9N5B - chains B and J of the 13 polymer chains in the assembly; structure by X-ray diffraction, 3.10 A resolution.

# Chain B
Protein: DNA-directed RNA polymerase II subunit RPB2
Organism: Saccharomyces cerevisiae S288C
Notes: EC 2.7.7.6
Reference sequence: P08518 (RPB2_YEAST); residue numbers follow UniProt; this construct covers 1-1224
Sequence (1224 residues; each row starts with the number of its first residue):
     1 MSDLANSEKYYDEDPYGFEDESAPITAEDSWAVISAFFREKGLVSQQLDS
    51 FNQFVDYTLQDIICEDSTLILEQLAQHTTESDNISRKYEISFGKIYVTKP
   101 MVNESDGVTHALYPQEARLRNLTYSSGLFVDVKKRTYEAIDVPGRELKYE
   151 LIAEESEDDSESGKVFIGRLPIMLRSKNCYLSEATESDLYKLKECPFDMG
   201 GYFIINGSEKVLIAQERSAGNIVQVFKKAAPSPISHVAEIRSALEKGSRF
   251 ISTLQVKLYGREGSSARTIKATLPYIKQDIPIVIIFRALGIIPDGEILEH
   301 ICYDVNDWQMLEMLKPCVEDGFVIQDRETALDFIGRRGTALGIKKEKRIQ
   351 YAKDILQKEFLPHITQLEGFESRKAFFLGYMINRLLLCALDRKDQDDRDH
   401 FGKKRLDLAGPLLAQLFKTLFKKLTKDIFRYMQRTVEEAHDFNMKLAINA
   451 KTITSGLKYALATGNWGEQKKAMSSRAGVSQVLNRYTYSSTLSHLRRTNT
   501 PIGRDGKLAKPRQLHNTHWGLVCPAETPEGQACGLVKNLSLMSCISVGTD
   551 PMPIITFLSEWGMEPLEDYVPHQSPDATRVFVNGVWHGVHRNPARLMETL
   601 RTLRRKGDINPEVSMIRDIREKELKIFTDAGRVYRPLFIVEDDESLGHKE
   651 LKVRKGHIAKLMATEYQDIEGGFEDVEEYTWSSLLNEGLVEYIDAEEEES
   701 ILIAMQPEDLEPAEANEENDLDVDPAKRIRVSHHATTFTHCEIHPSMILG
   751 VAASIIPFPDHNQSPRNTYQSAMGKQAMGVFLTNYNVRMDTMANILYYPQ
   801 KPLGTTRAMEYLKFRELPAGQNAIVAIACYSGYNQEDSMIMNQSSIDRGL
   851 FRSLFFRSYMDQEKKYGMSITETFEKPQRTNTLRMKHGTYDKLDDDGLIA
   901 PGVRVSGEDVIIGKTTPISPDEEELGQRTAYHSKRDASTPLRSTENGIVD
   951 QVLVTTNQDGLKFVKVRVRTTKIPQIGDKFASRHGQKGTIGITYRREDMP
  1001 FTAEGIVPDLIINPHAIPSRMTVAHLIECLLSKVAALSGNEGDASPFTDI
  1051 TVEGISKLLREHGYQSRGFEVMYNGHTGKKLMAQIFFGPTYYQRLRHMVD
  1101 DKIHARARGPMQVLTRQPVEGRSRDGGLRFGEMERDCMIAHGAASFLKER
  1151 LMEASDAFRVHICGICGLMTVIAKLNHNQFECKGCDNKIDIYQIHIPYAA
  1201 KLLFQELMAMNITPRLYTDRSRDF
Not modelled in the structure: 1-19, 74-85, 139-161, 338-344, 439-445, 503-508, 644-646, 669-675, 715-720, 920-929, 1222-1224
Ion coordination: Zn2+: Cys-1163, Cys-1166, Cys-1182

# Chain J
Protein: DNA-directed RNA polymerases I, II, and III subunit RPABC5
Organism: Saccharomyces cerevisiae S288C
Reference sequence: P22139 (RPAB5_YEAST); numbering as in UniProt (aligned over 1-70)
Sequence (70 residues; numbered 1 to 70; the number before each row is that of its first residue):
     1 MIVPVRCFSCGKVVGDKWESYLNLLQEDELDEGTALSRLGLKRYCCRRMI
    51 LTHVDLIEKFLRYNPLEKRD
Not modelled in the structure: 66-70
Ion coordination: Zn2+: Cys-7, Cys-10, Cys-45, Cys-46
Curated features (UniProtKB/Swiss-Prot):
  - binding site (Zn(2+)): Cys-7, Cys-10, Cys-45, Cys-46
  - cross-link: Lys-59 (Glycyl lysine isopeptide (Lys-Gly) (interchain with G-Cter in ubiquitin))

# How chain B and chain J interact
Contacting residue pairs - 73 pairs, chain B then chain J:
  Glu-186(B) / Arg-62(J)  salt bridge
  Tyr-190(B) / Lys-59(J)
  Tyr-190(B) / Arg-62(J)
  Tyr-190(B) / Tyr-63(J)
  Cys-195(B) / Tyr-63(J)
  Phe-197(B) / Lys-59(J)
  Val-780(B) / Leu-56(J)  hydrophobic
  Thr-783(B) / Phe-60(J)
  Thr-783(B) / Tyr-63(J)  hydrogen bond
  Asn-784(B) / Tyr-63(J)  hydrogen bond (backbone-side chain)
  Tyr-785(B) / Met-1(J)  hydrogen bond
  Tyr-785(B) / Phe-60(J)  hydrophobic
  Ile-795(B) / Met-1(J)  hydrophobic
  Leu-796(B) / Met-1(J)
  Tyr-797(B) / Met-1(J)  hydrogen bond (backbone-backbone)
  Tyr-798(B) / Met-1(J)
  Tyr-798(B) / Ile-2(J)
  Tyr-798(B) / Pro-4(J)  hydrophobic
  Pro-799(B) / Met-1(J)
  Pro-799(B) / Val-54(J)
  Pro-799(B) / Leu-56(J)  hydrophobic
  Gln-800(B) / Arg-48(J)  hydrogen bond (side chain-backbone)
  Gln-800(B) / Met-49(J)
  Gln-800(B) / Thr-52(J)
  Lys-801(B) / Leu-51(J)
  Lys-801(B) / Thr-52(J)  hydrogen bond (backbone-backbone)
  Lys-801(B) / Val-54(J)
  Leu-803(B) / Leu-51(J)  hydrophobic
  Leu-803(B) / Thr-52(J)
  Arg-815(B) / Val-54(J)
  Glu-816(B) / Val-54(J)
  Glu-816(B) / Leu-56(J)
  Leu-817(B) / Leu-56(J)  hydrophobic
  Pro-818(B) / Val-54(J)  hydrophobic
  Gln-821(B) / Phe-8(J)
  Asn-822(B) / Arg-48(J)  hydrogen bond (backbone-side chain)
  Asn-822(B) / Thr-52(J)
  Ala-823(B) / Arg-48(J)
  Ile-824(B) / Ser-9(J)
  Ile-824(B) / Tyr-44(J)  hydrophobic
  Ile-824(B) / Arg-48(J)
  Asn-842(B) / Ser-9(J)
  Ser-845(B) / Phe-8(J)  hydrogen bond (side chain-backbone)
  Ser-845(B) / Ser-9(J)
  Arg-848(B) / Cys-7(J)
  Arg-848(B) / Phe-8(J)  hydrogen bond (side chain-backbone)
  Arg-848(B) / Ser-9(J)  hydrogen bond (side chain-backbone)
  Arg-848(B) / Cys-10(J)
  Arg-848(B) / Gly-11(J)
  Gly-849(B) / Phe-8(J)
  Leu-850(B) / Phe-8(J)  hydrophobic
  Arg-996(B) / Ser-9(J)
  Arg-996(B) / Cys-10(J)
  Glu-1004(B) / Arg-43(J)
  Ile-1006(B) / Arg-43(J)
  Ile-1006(B) / Tyr-44(J)  hydrophobic
  Ile-1006(B) / Cys-45(J)  hydrophobic
  Val-1007(B) / Ser-9(J)
  Asp-1009(B) / Phe-8(J)
  Asp-1009(B) / Ser-9(J)  hydrogen bond
  Asp-1009(B) / Arg-48(J)  salt bridge
  Lys-1033(B) / Tyr-44(J)
  Ala-1035(B) / Leu-51(J)
  Ala-1036(B) / Tyr-44(J)  hydrophobic
  Ala-1036(B) / Arg-47(J)  hydrogen bond (backbone-side chain)
  Leu-1037(B) / Arg-47(J)  hydrogen bond (backbone-side chain)
  Ser-1038(B) / Gly-33(J)
  Gly-1039(B) / Glu-32(J)
  Gly-1039(B) / Gly-33(J)
  Tyr-1064(B) / Tyr-44(J)
  Glu-1070(B) / Tyr-44(J)  hydrogen bond
  Phe-1087(B) / Tyr-44(J)
  Pro-1089(B) / Tyr-44(J)
Interface residues without a listed pair, chain B (52 interface residues in all): Lys-193, Glu-194, Pro-196, Val-787, Ser-844, Leu-854, Asn-1040, Gly-1088
Interface residues without a listed pair, chain J (28 interface residues in all): Val-3, Arg-6, Leu-36, His-53

# Overview
Chain B and chain J form an interface of 52 and 28 residues respectively; the contacts include 14 hydrogen
bonds and 2 salt bridges. Among the polar pairs are Glu-186(B)/Arg-62(J), Asp-1009(B)/Arg-48(J) and
Thr-783(B)/Tyr-63(J). UniProt lists 4 Zn2+-binding residues on chain J.
Chain B is DNA-directed RNA polymerase II subunit RPB2 and chain J is DNA-directed RNA polymerases I, II, and
III subunit RPABC5, both from Saccharomyces cerevisiae S288C; the structure, RNA polymerase II elongation
complex containing 8-oxoG at +1 site, apo form, was determined by X-ray diffraction (same publication as 9N5C,
9N5D, 9N5E, 9N5F and 9N5G).
